3VIR - chains A and D of the 4 polymer chains in the assembly; structure by X-ray diffraction, 2.70 A resolution.

Chain A (and D):
Name: Mating-type switching protein swi5
From: Schizosaccharomyces pombe
Notes: chain D of this document is another copy of the same molecule, construct and numbering; everything in this record applies to it too
Reference sequence: Q9UUB7 (SWI5_SCHPO); residues 1-85 here = UniProt positions 1-85
Amino-acid sequence (85 residues; each row starts with the number of its first residue):
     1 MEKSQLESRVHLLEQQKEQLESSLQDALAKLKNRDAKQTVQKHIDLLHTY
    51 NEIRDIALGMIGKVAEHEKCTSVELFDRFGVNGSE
Disordered / not traced: 1-10, 80-85 (chain D: 1-9, 73-85)

Interface between chain A and chain D:
Pairs across the interface (5; chain A residue first):
  L12(A) - Y50(D)  hydrogen bond (backbone-side chain)
  L13(A) - L46(D)  hydrophobic
  L13(A) - Y50(D)
  Q16(A) - Y50(D)
  K17(A) - T49(D)
Interface residues without a listed pair, chain A (5 interface residues in all): L20
Interface residues without a listed pair, chain D (4 interface residues in all): I53

In short:
The interface between chain A and chain D involves 5 residues on one side and 4 on the other, with 1 hydrogen
bond. The hydrogen-bonded pair is L12(A)-Y50(D).
Both chains are Mating-type switching protein swi5 (Schizosaccharomyces pombe). Entry 3VIR (Crystal strcture
of Swi5 from fission yeast) was determined by X-ray diffraction, deposited together with 3VIQ.
